4EVD - chain A; structure by X-ray diffraction, 2.20 A resolution.

[Chain A]
Name: Neutrophil-activating protein
Organism: Helicobacter pylori
UniProt: G1UIZ2 (G1UIZ2_HELPX); residues 1-144 here = UniProt positions 1-144
Chain sequence (164 residues; row label = number of the first residue in the row; numbers below 1 keep their minus sign (Met-19 is residue -19)):
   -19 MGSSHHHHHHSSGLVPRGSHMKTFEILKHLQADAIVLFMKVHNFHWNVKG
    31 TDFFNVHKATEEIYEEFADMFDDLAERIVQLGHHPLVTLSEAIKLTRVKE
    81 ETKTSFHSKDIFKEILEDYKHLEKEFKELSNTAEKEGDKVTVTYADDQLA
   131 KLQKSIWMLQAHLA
Disordered / not traced: -19 to 1
Construct notes: expression tag (-19 to 0)
Bound ions: Cd2+ site 1 near His9 (its only coordinating residue here); Cd2+ site 2 near His25 (its only coordinating residue here); Cd2+ site 3 near His37 (its only coordinating residue here); Cd2+ site 4: Glu42, Glu45; Cd2+ site 5 near Glu46 (its only coordinating residue here); Cd2+ site 6: Asp49, Asp53; Cd2+ site 7 near His63 (its only coordinating residue here); Cd2+ site 8 near His64 (its only coordinating residue here); Cd2+ site 9 near Asp90 (its only coordinating residue here); Cd2+ site 10: Glu94, Glu97; Cd2+ site 11 near His101 (its only coordinating residue here); Cd2+ site 12: Glu105, Glu108; 1 more Cd2+ sites not listed

[Summary]
Glu42 and Glu45 form the Cd2+ site 4. The Cd2+ site 6 is built by Asp49 and Asp53.
Chain A is Neutrophil-activating protein (Helicobacter pylori); the structure, Crystal Structure HP-NAP from
strain YS29 cadmium loaded (Cocrystallization 50mM), was determined by X-ray diffraction (same publication as
4EVB, 4EVC and 4EVE).
